Entry 5VGE (X-ray diffraction, 2.60 A resolution); this record covers chains A and B of the 3 polymer chains in the assembly.

# Chain A
Protein: cDNA FLJ54183, highly similar to HLA class I histocompatibility antigen, Cw-7 alpha chain
Source organism: Homo sapiens
Reference sequence: B4DVY0 (B4DVY0_HUMAN); residues 1-276 here correspond to UniProt positions 61-336 (UniProt number = residue number + 60)
Sequence (276 residues; row label = number of the first residue in the row):
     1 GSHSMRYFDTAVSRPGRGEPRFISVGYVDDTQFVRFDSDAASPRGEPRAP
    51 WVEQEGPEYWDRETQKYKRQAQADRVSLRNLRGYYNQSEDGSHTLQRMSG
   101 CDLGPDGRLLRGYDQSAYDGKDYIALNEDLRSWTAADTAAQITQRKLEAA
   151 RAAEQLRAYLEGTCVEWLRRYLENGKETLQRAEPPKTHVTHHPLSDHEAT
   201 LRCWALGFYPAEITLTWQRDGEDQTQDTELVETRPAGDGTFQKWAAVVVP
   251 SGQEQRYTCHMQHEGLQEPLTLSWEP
Unresolved in the structure: 1
Disulfide bonds: Cys101-Cys164, Cys203-Cys259
Ion coordination: Zn2+ site 1: His3, Glu58, Gln180; Zn2+ site 2: His188, His197, Glu198 (shared with Met99(B) of chain B); Zn2+ site 3: His192, Asp196, His197 (shared with Asp98(B) of chain B)
From the paper describing this entry:
  - specificity-determining residues: Asp9, Leu156

# Chain B
Protein: Beta-2-microglobulin
Source organism: Homo sapiens
Reference sequence: P61769 (B2MG_HUMAN); residues 1-99 here correspond to UniProt positions 21-119 (UniProt number = residue number + 20)
Sequence (100 residues; numbered 0 to 99; the number before each row is that of its first residue; numbering starts at 0):
     0 MIQRTPKIQVYSRHPAENGKSNFLNCYVSGFHPSDIEVDLLKNGERIEKV
    50 EHSDLSFSKDWSFYLLYYTEFTPTEKDEYACRVNHVTLSQPKIVKWDRDM
Disulfide bonds: Cys25-Cys80
Differences from the reference sequence: initiating methionine (0)
Ion coordination: Zn2+ site 1: Asp98 (shared with His192(A), Asp196(A), His197(A) of chain A); Zn2+ site 2: Met99 (shared with His188(A), His197(A), Glu198(A) of chain A)
Swiss-Prot annotation at these positions:
  - modified residue: Gln2 (Pyrrolidone carboxylic acid)
  - glycosylation: Ile1 (N-linked (Glc) (glycation) isoleucine), Lys19 (N-linked (Glc) (glycation) lysine), Lys41 (N-linked (Glc) (glycation) lysine), Lys48 (N-linked (Glc) (glycation) lysine), Lys58 (N-linked (Glc) (glycation) lysine), Lys91 (N-linked (Glc) (glycation) lysine), Lys94 (N-linked (Glc) (glycation) lysine)

# How chain A and chain B interact
Pairs across the interface (51; chain A residue first):
  Phe8(A) - Ser55(B)
  Phe8(A) - Phe56(B)  hydrophobic
  Asp9(A) - Phe56(B)
  Thr10(A) - Phe56(B)
  Thr10(A) - Phe62(B)
  Val12(A) - Ser33(B)
  Val25(A) - Asp53(B)
  Val25(A) - Leu54(B)
  Val25(A) - Ser55(B)
  Tyr27(A) - Ser55(B)
  Tyr27(A) - Tyr63(B)
  Gln32(A) - Asp53(B)  hydrogen bond
  Arg35(A) - Asp53(B)  salt bridge
  Arg48(A) - Asp53(B)  salt bridge
  Gln96(A) - His31(B)  hydrogen bond
  Gln96(A) - Phe56(B)
  Gln96(A) - Trp60(B)  hydrogen bond (side chain-backbone)
  Gln96(A) - Phe62(B)
  Arg97(A) - Phe56(B)
  Gln115(A) - Trp60(B)
  Ser116(A) - Trp60(B)
  Ala117(A) - Trp60(B)  hydrophobic
  Asp119(A) - His31(B)
  Gly120(A) - Arg3(B)  hydrogen bond (backbone-side chain)
  Gly120(A) - His31(B)  hydrogen bond (backbone-side chain)
  Gly120(A) - Trp60(B)
  Asp122(A) - Trp60(B)  hydrogen bond
  His188(A) - Met99(B)  hydrogen bond (side chain-backbone)
  His192(A) - Asp98(B)  salt bridge
  Trp204(A) - Asp98(B)
  Trp204(A) - Met99(B)  hydrophobic
  Val231(A) - Gln8(B)
  Glu232(A) - Lys6(B)  salt bridge
  Glu232(A) - Gln8(B)  hydrogen bond (backbone-side chain)
  Glu232(A) - Ser28(B)  hydrogen bond
  Thr233(A) - Tyr26(B)
  Arg234(A) - Gln8(B)  hydrogen bond
  Arg234(A) - Tyr10(B)
  Arg234(A) - Tyr26(B)
  Arg234(A) - Met99(B)
  Pro235(A) - Tyr10(B)  hydrogen bond (backbone-side chain)
  Pro235(A) - Asn24(B)
  Pro235(A) - Tyr26(B)
  Ala236(A) - Arg12(B)  hydrogen bond (backbone-side chain)
  Ala236(A) - Asn24(B)  hydrogen bond (backbone-side chain)
  Gly237(A) - Arg12(B)  hydrogen bond (backbone-side chain)
  Asp238(A) - Arg12(B)
  Gln242(A) - Tyr10(B)
  Gln242(A) - Ser11(B)
  Gln242(A) - Arg12(B)  hydrogen bond (side chain-backbone)
  Gln242(A) - Met99(B)
Also at the interface, not in a pair above, chain A (33 interface residues in all): Ile23, Thr94, Met98, Leu206
Also at the interface, not in a pair above, chain B (26 interface residues in all): Ile1, His13, Gly29, Pro32, Asp59, Leu65

# Summary
Chain A and chain B form an interface of 33 and 26 residues respectively; the contacts include 15 hydrogen
bonds and 4 salt bridges. Among the polar pairs are Arg35(A)-Asp53(B), Arg48(A)-Asp53(B) and
His192(A)-Asp98(B). His3(A), Glu58(A) and Gln180(A) form the Zn2+ site 1. From the paper: specificity
determinants Asp9(A) and Leu156(A).
Chain A is cDNA FLJ54183, highly similar to HLA class I histocompatibility antigen, Cw-7 alpha chain and chain
B is Beta-2-microglobulin, both from Homo sapiens; the structure, Crystal structure of HLA-C*07:02 in complex
with RYR peptide, was determined by X-ray diffraction (same publication as 5VGD).
